9IC1 - chains A and B of the 5 polymer chains in the assembly; structure by electron microscopy, 2.73 A resolution.

Chain A:
Protein: DNA polymerase subunit gamma-1
From: Homo sapiens
Notes: EC 2.7.7.7, 3.1.11.-, 4.2.99.-
UniProtKB: P54098 (DPOG1_HUMAN); residues 26-1239 here = UniProt positions 26-1239
Amino-acid sequence (1221 residues; row label = number of the first residue in the row):
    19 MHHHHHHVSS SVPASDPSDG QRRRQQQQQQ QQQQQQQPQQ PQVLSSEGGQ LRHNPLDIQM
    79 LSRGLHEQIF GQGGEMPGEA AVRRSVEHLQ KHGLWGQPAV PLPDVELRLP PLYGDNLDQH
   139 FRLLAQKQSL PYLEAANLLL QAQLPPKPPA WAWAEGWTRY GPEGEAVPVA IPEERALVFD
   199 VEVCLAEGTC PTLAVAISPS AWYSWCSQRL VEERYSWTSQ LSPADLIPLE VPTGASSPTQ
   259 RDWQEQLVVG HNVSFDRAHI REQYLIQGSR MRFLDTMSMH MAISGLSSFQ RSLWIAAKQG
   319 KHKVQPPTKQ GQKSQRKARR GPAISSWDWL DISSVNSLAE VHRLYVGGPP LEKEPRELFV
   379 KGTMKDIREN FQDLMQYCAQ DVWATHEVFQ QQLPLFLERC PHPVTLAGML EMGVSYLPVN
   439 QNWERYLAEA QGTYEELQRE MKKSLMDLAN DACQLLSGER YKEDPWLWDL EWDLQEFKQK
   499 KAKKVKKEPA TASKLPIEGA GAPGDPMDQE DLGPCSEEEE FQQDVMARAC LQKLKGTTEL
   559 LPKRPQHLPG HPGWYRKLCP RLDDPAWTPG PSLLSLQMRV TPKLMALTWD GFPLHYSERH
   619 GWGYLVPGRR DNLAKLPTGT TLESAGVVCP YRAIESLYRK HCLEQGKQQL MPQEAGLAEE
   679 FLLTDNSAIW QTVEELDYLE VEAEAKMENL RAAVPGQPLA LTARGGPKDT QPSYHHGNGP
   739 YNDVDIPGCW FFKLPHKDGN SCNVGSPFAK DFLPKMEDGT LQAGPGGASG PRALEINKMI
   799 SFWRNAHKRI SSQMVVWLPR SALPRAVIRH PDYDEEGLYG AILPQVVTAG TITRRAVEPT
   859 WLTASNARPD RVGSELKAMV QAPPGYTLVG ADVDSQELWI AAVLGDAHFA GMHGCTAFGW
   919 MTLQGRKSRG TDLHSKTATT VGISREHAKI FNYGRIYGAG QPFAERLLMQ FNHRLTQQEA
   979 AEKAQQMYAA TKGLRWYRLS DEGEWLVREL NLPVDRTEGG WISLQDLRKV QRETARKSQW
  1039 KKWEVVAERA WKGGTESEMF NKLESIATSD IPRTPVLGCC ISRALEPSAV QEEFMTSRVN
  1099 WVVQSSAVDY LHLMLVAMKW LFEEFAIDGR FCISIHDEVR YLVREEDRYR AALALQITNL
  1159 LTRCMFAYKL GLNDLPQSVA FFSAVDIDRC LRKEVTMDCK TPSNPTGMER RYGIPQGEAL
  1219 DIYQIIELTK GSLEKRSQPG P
Disordered / not traced: 19-67, 249-261, 317-343, 499-531, 628-730, 972-977, 989-1050, 1234-1239
Differences from the reference sequence: initiating methionine (19); expression tag (20-25)
Curated features (UniProtKB/Swiss-Prot):
  - region: Gln43 to Gln55 (Does not contribute to polymerase and exonuclease enzymatic activities), Thr858 to Asn864 (Trigger loop)
  - motif: Val196 to Glu200 (Exo I), Val267 to Arg275 (Exo II), Tyr395 to Thr403 (Exo III), Val887 to Leu896 (Pol A), Arg943 to Gly958 (Pol B), His1134 to Val1141 (Pol C)
  - active site: Asp198 (Exonuclease activity)
  - binding site (DNA): Ser306, Ser593, Lys806, Thr849, Thr1094, Ser1095
  - binding site (RNA): Arg579, His754, Gly763, Lys768, Ser863, Arg869
  - binding site (a 2'-deoxyribonucleoside 5'-triphosphate): Asp890, Val891, Ser893, Glu895, Arg943, Lys947, Tyr951, Asp1135
  - binding site (Mg(2+)): Asp890, Val891, Asp1135
  - site (Critical for replication fidelity and mismatch recognition): Arg853, Gln1102
  - natural variant: Gln55 (Q55QQ; Q55QQQ), Arg227 (R227W: In PEOB1 and MTDPS4B), Arg232 (R232G: In MTDPS4A; R232H: In LS), Leu244 (L244P: In MTDPS4A), Thr251 (T251I: In PEOB1, MTDPS4A and MTDPS4B), Gly268 (G268A: In PEOB1), Arg275 (R275Q: Found in a patient with epileptic encephalopathy, developmental delay and moderate intellectual disability; uncertain significance), His277 (H277L: In PEOB1; uncertain significance), Gly303 (G303R: In MTDPS4A), Leu304 (L304R: In PEOB1 and SANDO; L304SANDO: In PEOB1), Ser305 (S305R: In MTDPS4A), Gln308 (Q308H: In PEOB1), 51 further natural variant entries in UniProt
  - mutagenesis: Asp198 (D198A: Abolishes exonuclease activity; when associated with A-200. Decreases polymerase exonucleolytic proofreading by 30-fold for the T:G mismatch and by 14-fold for the A:A mismatch ...), Glu200 (E200A: Abolishes exonuclease activity; when associated with A-198. Decreases polymerase exonucleolytic proofreading by 30-fold for the T:G mismatch and by 14-fold for the A:A mismatch ...), Asp274 (D274A: Unable to idle at the 5'-end of the nascent DNA strand. Continues DNA synthesis into double-stranded DNA past the 5'-end creating a flap structure that cannot be ligated), Lys498 (K498C: Decreases processive DNA synthesis), Lys499 (K499C: Decreases processive DNA synthesis), Lys501 (K501C: Decreases processive DNA synthesis), Val543 to Leu558 (Markedly decreases the stimulation by POLG2, resulting in impaired processive DNA synthesis), Leu549 (L549N: Decreases processive DNA synthesis), Leu552 (L552N: Decreases processive DNA synthesis), Lys553 (K553N: Decreases processive DNA synthesis), Arg853 (R853A: Abolishes primer DNA extention in the presence of dNTPs. Impairs intrinsic polymerase processivity. Enhances exonuclease activity leading to primer DNA degradation), Asp890 (D890N: Abolishes DNA polymerase activity), 1 further mutagenesis entry in UniProt
Metal / ion sites: Ca2+: Asp890, Val891, Asp1135 (together with 2'-deoxycytidine-5'-triphosphate)
Ligand contacts: 2'-deoxycytidine-5'-triphosphate (DCP): Arg853, Asp890, Val891, Asp892, Ser893, Gln894, Glu895, His932, Arg943, Lys947, Ile948, Tyr951, Tyr955, Asp1135
What the authors report for this chain:
  - disease-associated variants - A467T, W748S/E1143G, G848S: decreased catalytic activity
  - binding site for 2'-deoxycytidine-5'-triphosphate: Tyr955

Chain B:
Protein: DNA polymerase subunit gamma-2
From: Mus musculus
UniProtKB: Q9QZM2 (DPOG2_MOUSE); residue numbers follow UniProt; this construct covers 17-459
Amino-acid sequence (450 residues; row label = number of the first residue in the row):
    16 MWLSGYAGPA DGTQQPDAPE HAVAREALVD LCRRRHFFSG TPQQLSTAAL LSGCHARFGP
    76 LGVELRKNLA SQWWSSMVVF REQVFAVDSL HQEPGSSQPR DSAFRLVSPE SIREILQDRE
   136 PSKEQLVAFL ENLLKTSGKL RATLLHGALE HYVNCLDLVN RKLPFGLAQI GVCFHPVSNS
   196 NQTPSSVTRV GEKTEASLVW FTPTRTSSQW LDFWLRHRLL WWRKFAMSPS NFSSADCQDE
   256 LGRKGSKLYY SFPWGKEPIE TLWNLGDQEL LHTYPGNVST IQGRDGRKNV VPCVLSVSGD
   316 VDLGTLAYLY DSFQLAENSF ARKKSLQRKV LKLHPCLAPI KVALDVGKGP TVELRQVCQG
   376 LLNELLENGI SVWPGYSETV HSSLEQLHSK YDEMSVLFSV LVTETTLENG LIQLRSRDTT
   436 MKEMMHISKL RDFLVKYLAS ASNVHHHHHH
Disordered / not traced: 16-40, 129-144, 193-204, 329-342, 459-465
Differences from the reference sequence: initiating methionine (16); expression tag (460-465)

Interface between chain A and chain B:
Pairs across the interface (44):
  Glu447(A) - Arg231(B)  salt bridge
  Glu454(A) - Leu235(B)
  Lys461(A) - Lys239(B)
  Lys461(A) - Ala241(B)
  Asp465(A) - Met242(B)
  Asp465(A) - Lys347(B)  salt bridge
  Asn468(A) - Asp433(B)
  Asn468(A) - Thr434(B)
  Asp469(A) - Lys347(B)  salt bridge
  Cys471(A) - Thr434(B)  hydrogen bond (side chain-backbone)
  Cys471(A) - Met436(B)
  Gln472(A) - Arg343(B)
  Gln472(A) - Thr434(B)
  Gln472(A) - Thr435(B)
  Leu474(A) - Met436(B)  hydrophobic
  Phe495(A) - Leu426(B)  hydrophobic
  Gln497(A) - Asn424(B)
  Gln497(A) - Leu426(B)
  Met544(A) - Gln371(B)
  Ala545(A) - Gln371(B)  hydrogen bond (backbone-side chain)
  Ala545(A) - Gly375(B)
  Arg546(A) - Glu382(B)  salt bridge
  Cys548(A) - Val372(B)  hydrophobic
  Leu549(A) - Gly375(B)
  Leu549(A) - Glu379(B)
  Leu549(A) - Ile442(B)  hydrophobic
  Leu552(A) - Thr421(B)
  Leu552(A) - Leu422(B)
  Leu552(A) - His441(B)  hydrogen bond (backbone-side chain)
  Leu552(A) - Ile442(B)  hydrophobic
  Thr555(A) - Asn424(B)
  Thr555(A) - His441(B)  hydrogen bond (backbone-side chain)
  Thr556(A) - His441(B)
  Leu566(A) - Glu438(B)
  Gly568(A) - Lys437(B)
  His569(A) - Met436(B)
  Tyr573(A) - Thr434(B)
  Leu580(A) - Lys451(B)
  Trp585(A) - Lys451(B)
  Trp585(A) - Ser455(B)
  Pro587(A) - Tyr452(B)  hydrophobic
  Pro587(A) - Ser455(B)
  Arg1208(A) - Asp227(B)  salt bridge
  Arg1209(A) - Arg231(B)
Also at the interface, not in a pair above, chain A (33 interface residues in all): Gln541, Asp542, Lys553, Pro570, Glu834
Also at the interface, not in a pair above, chain B (40 interface residues in all): Arg238, Pro244, Arg302, Glu368, Gln374, Leu376, Asn378, Glu423, Met439, Ser443, Arg446, Ala456

In short:
33 residues of chain A and 40 residues of chain B are in contact; the contacts include 4 hydrogen bonds and 5
salt bridges. Among the polar pairs are Glu447(A)-Arg231(B), Asp465(A)-Lys347(B) and Asp469(A)-Lys347(B).
Chain A binds 2'-deoxycytidine-5'-triphosphate. From the paper: a binding site for
2'-deoxycytidine-5'-triphosphate at Tyr955(A); A467T, W748S/E1143G and G848S of chain A reduce catalytic
activity.
Chain A is DNA polymerase subunit gamma-1 (Homo sapiens) and chain B is DNA polymerase subunit gamma-2 (Mus
musculus); the structure, Chimeric mitochondrial DNA polymerase gamma ternary complex (hAmB) in replication
conformer, was determined by electron microscopy together with 9G74, 9G75, 9G77, 9IBX, 9IBZ, 9IC0 and 9IC3
from the same study.
